Entry 1Q68 (solution NMR); this record covers chains A and B.

[Chain A]
Name: T-cell surface glycoprotein CD4
Organism: Homo sapiens
Reference sequence: P01730 (CD4_HUMAN); residues 396-433 here correspond to UniProt positions 421-458 (UniProt number = residue number + 25)
Amino-acid sequence (38 residues; row label = number of the first residue in the row):
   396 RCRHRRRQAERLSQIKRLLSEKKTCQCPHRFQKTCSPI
Differences from the reference sequence: engineered mutation Leu407 (Met432 in P01730)
Curated features (UniProtKB/Swiss-Prot):
  - region: Arg402 to Cys430 (HIV-1 Vpu-susceptibility domain)
  - modified residue (Phosphoserine): Ser408, Ser415, Ser431
  - lipidation: Cys397 (S-palmitoyl cysteine)
Metal / ion sites: Zn2+: Cys420, Cys422 (shared with Cys20(B), Cys23(B) of chain B)

[Chain B]
Name: Proto-oncogene tyrosine-protein kinase LCK
Organism: Homo sapiens
Reference sequence: P06239 (LCK_HUMAN); residues 7-35 here correspond to UniProt positions 6-34 (UniProt number = residue number - 1)
Amino-acid sequence (29 residues; each row starts with the number of its first residue):
     7 SHPEDDWLENIDVCENCHYPIVPLDGKGT
Differences from the reference sequence: engineered mutation Leu14 (Met13 in P06239)
Metal / ion sites: Zn2+: Cys20, Cys23 (shared with Cys420(A), Cys422(A) of chain A)

[Interface between chain A and chain B]
Residue-residue contacts - 17 pairs, chain A then chain B:
  Arg406(A) - Glu15(B)
  Ile410(A) - Leu14(B)
  Ile410(A) - Ile17(B)
  Ile410(A) - Pro26(B)
  Leu413(A) - Pro26(B)
  Lys418(A) - Tyr25(B)
  Lys418(A) - Pro26(B)
  Thr419(A) - Tyr25(B)
  Thr419(A) - Pro26(B)
  Thr419(A) - Val28(B)
  Cys420(A) - Cys20(B)
  Cys420(A) - Cys23(B)
  Cys420(A) - Tyr25(B)
  Cys420(A) - Pro26(B)
  Cys420(A) - Ile27(B)
  Cys422(A) - Cys20(B)
  Cys422(A) - Cys23(B)
Other interface residues (no listed pair), chain A (10 interface residues in all): Ala404, Leu414, Gln421
Other interface residues (no listed pair), chain B (11 interface residues in all): Val19, Asn22

[In short]
The interface between chain A and chain B involves 10 residues on one side and 11 on the other. The Zn2+ site
is built by Cys420(A), Cys422(A), Cys20(B) and Cys23(B).
Chain A is T-cell surface glycoprotein CD4 and chain B is Proto-oncogene tyrosine-protein kinase LCK, both
from Homo sapiens; the structure, Solution structure of T-cell surface glycoprotein CD4 and Proto-oncogene
tyrosine-protein kinase LCK fragments, was determined by solution NMR (same publication as 1Q69).
